7M08 - chains A and T of the 4 polymer chains in the assembly; structure by X-ray diffraction, 1.70 A resolution.

== Chain A ==
Name: DNA polymerase lambda
Source organism: Homo sapiens
Notes: EC 2.7.7.7, 4.2.99.-
UniProt: Q9UGP5 (DPOLL_HUMAN); residue numbers follow UniProt; this construct covers 234-575
Amino-acid sequence (346 residues; row label = number of the first residue in the row):
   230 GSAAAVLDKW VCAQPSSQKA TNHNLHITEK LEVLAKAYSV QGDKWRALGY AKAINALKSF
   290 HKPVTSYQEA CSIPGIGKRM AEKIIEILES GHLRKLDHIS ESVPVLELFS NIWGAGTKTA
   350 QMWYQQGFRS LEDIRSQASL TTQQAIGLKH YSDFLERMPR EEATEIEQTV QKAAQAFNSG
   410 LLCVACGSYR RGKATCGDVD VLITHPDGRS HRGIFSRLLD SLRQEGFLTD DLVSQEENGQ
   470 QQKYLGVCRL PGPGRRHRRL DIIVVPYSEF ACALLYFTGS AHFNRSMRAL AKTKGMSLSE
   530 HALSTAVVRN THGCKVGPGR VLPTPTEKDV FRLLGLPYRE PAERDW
Disordered / not traced: 230-238, 536-547
Construct notes: expression tag (230-233)
Bound ions: Na+ site 1: Gln247, Thr250, Lys287, Phe289; Na+ site 2: Cys300, Ile302, Ile305 (shared with 1 residue of chain D); Na+ site 3: Ser339, Ile341, Ala344 (shared with 1 residue of chain P); Mg2+: Asp427, Asp429, Asp490 (shared with 2 residues of chain P)

== Chain T ==
Molecule: 11-nt DNA strand
Sequence (11 nucleotides; numbered 1 to 11; the number before each row is that of its first residue):
     1 CGGCAGTACT G

== How chain A and chain T interact ==
Contacting residue pairs (26; chain A residue first):
  Trp274(A) with DC4(T), stacking on the base; DA5(T), phosphate contact
  Gln372(A) with DT10(T), sugar contact
  Val462(A) with DC9(T), phosphate contact; DT10(T), phosphate contact
  Ser463(A) with DC9(T), phosphate contact; DT10(T), hydrogen bond to the phosphate
  Gln464(A) with DC9(T), sugar contact; DT10(T), phosphate contact
  Gln470(A) with DC9(T), phosphate contact
  Gln471(A) with DA8(T), hydrogen bond to the phosphate; DC9(T), hydrogen bond to the phosphate
  Lys472(A) with DA8(T), hydrogen bond to the sugar; DC9(T), hydrogen bond to the phosphate
  Tyr505(A) with DG6(T), base contact
  Arg514(A) with DA5(T), salt bridge to the phosphate
  Arg517(A) with DA5(T), hydrogen bond to the base; DG6(T), hydrogen bond to the base
  Ala518(A) with DA5(T), sugar contact
  Lys521(A) with DC4(T), phosphate contact
  Ser526(A) with DG6(T), phosphate contact
  Leu527(A) with DG6(T), sugar contact
  Ser528(A) with DG6(T), phosphate contact; DT7(T), sugar contact
  His530(A) with DT7(T), hydrogen bond to the phosphate; DA8(T), salt bridge to the phosphate
Interface residues without a listed pair, chain A (21 interface residues in all): Leu277, Thr371, Leu461, Glu529
Interface residues without a listed pair, chain T (8 interface residues in all): DG11

== Overview ==
Chain A and chain T form an interface of 21 and 8 residues respectively; the contacts include 8 hydrogen
bonds, 2 salt bridges and 1 aromatic stacking contact. Polar pairs include Arg517(A)-DA5(T), Arg517(A)-DG6(T)
and Lys472(A)-DA8(T). Gln247(A), Thr250(A), Lys287(A) and Phe289(A) form the Na+ site 1.
Here chain A is DNA polymerase lambda (Homo sapiens) and chain T is an 11-nt DNA strand. Entry 7M08
(Post-catalytic nicked complex of DNA Polymerase Lambda with bound 1-nt gapped SSB substrate and incoming
dUMPNPP) was determined by X-ray diffraction.
